6UQ1 - chains R and B of the 13 polymer chains in the assembly; structure by X-ray diffraction, 3.60 A resolution.

[Chain R]
Molecule: 12-nt RNA strand
Sequence (12 nucleotides; each row starts with the number of its first residue):
     1 AUCGAGAGGA UU
Unresolved in the structure: 1
Bound ions: Mg2+: U11 (shared with 3 residues of chain A)

[Chain B]
Name: DNA-directed RNA polymerase II subunit RPB2
From: Saccharomyces cerevisiae (strain ATCC 204508 / S288c)
Notes: EC 2.7.7.6
UniProt: P08518 (RPB2_YEAST); residue numbers follow UniProt; this construct covers 1-1224
Amino-acid sequence (1224 residues; row label = number of the first residue in the row):
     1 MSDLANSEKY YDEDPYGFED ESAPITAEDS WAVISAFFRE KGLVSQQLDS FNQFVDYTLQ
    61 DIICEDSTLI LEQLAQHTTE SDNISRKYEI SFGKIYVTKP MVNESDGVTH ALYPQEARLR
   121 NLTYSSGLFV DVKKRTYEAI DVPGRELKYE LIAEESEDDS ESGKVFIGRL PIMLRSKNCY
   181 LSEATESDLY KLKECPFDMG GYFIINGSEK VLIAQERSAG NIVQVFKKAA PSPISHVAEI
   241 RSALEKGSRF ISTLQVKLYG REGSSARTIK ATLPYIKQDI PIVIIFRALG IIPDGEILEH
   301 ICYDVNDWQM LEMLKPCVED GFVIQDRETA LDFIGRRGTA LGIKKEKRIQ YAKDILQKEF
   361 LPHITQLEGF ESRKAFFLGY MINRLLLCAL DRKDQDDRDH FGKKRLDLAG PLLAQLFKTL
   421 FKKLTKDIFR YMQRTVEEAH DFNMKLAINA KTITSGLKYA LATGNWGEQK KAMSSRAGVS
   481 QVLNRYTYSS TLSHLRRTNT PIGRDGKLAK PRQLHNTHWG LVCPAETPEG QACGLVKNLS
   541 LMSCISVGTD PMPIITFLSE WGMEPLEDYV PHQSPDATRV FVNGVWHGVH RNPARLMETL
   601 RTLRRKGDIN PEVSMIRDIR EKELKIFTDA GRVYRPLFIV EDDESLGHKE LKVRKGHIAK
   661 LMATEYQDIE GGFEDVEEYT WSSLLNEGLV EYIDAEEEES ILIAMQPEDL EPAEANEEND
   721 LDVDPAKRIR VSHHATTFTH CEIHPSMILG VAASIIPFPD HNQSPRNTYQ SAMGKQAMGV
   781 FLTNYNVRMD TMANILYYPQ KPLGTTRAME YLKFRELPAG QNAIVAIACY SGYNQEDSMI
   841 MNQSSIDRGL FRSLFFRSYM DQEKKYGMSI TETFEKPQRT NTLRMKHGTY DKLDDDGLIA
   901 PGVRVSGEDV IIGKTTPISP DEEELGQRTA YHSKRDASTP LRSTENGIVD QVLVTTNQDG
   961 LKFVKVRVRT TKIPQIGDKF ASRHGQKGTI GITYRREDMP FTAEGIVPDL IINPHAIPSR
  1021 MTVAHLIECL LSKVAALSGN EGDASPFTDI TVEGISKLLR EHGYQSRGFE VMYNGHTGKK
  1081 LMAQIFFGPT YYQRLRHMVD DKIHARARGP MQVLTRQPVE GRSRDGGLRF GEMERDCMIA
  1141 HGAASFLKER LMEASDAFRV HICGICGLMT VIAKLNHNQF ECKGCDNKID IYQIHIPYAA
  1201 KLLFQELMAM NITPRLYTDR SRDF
Unresolved in the structure: 1-19, 76-85, 139-161, 338-344, 439-445, 503-508, 644-646, 669-675, 715-720, 920-929, 1222-1224
Bound ions: Zn2+: Cys1182, Cys1185

[How chain R and chain B interact]
Residue-residue contacts (13):
  U2(R) - Arg1124(B)  salt bridge to the phosphate
  G6(R) - Gly478(B)  sugar contact
  G6(R) - Gln481(B)  hydrogen bond to the sugar
  A7(R) - Gln481(B)  sugar contact
  G8(R) - Gln776(B)  hydrogen bond to the sugar
  G9(R) - Gln776(B)  phosphate contact
  G9(R) - Lys979(B)  hydrogen bond to the phosphate
  G9(R) - His1097(B)  sugar contact
  A10(R) - Lys979(B)  salt bridge to the phosphate
  A10(R) - Lys987(B)  phosphate contact
  U12(R) - Tyr769(B)  hydrogen bond to the base
  U12(R) - Ser1019(B)  hydrogen bond to the sugar
  U12(R) - Arg1020(B)  hydrogen bond to the sugar
Other interface residues (no listed pair), chain R (8 interface residues in all): A5
Other interface residues (no listed pair), chain B (18 interface residues in all): Thr463, Ala477, Asn484, Pro528, Gln531, Ala772, Met773, Gln1112

[Overview]
Chain R and chain B form an interface of 8 and 18 residues respectively; the contacts include 6 hydrogen bonds
and 2 salt bridges. Among the polar pairs are U12(R)-Tyr769(B), G6(R)-Gln481(B) and G8(R)-Gln776(B). The Zn2+
site is built by Cys1182(B) and Cys1185(B).
Chain R is a 12-nt RNA strand and chain B is DNA-directed RNA polymerase II subunit RPB2 (Saccharomyces
cerevisiae (strain ATCC 204508 / S288c)); the structure, RNA polymerase II elongation complex with
5-guanidinohydantoin lesion in state 6, was determined by X-ray diffraction together with 6UPX, 6UPY, 6UPZ,
6UQ0, 6UQ2 and 6UQ3 from the same study.
